PDB entry 6I54 | electron microscopy, 10.00 A resolution (very low resolution: no residue pairs are listed; an interface is given only as per-side residue counts) | chains A and B

== Chain A ==
Name: Nucleoprotein
Source organism: Influenza A virus (A/Wilson-Smith/1933(H1N1))
UniProt: Q1K9H2 (Q1K9H2_I33A0); numbering as in UniProt; present here: 21-72, 92-202, 213-396, 455-489
Sequence (382 residues; each row starts with the number of its first residue; note: 87 numbers in that range are skipped by the numbering (no residue carries them; nothing is unmodelled there)):
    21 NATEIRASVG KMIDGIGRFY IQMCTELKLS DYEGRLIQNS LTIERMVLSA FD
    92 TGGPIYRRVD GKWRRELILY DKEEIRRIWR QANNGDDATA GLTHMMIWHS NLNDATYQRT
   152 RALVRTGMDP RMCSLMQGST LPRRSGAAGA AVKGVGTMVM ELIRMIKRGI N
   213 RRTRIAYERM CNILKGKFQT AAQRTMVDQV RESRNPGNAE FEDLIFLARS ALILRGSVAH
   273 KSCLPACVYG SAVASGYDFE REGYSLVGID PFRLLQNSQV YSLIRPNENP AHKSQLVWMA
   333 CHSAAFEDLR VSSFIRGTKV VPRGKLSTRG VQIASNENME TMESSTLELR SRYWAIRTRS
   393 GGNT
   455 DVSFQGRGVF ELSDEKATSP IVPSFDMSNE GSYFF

== Chain B ==
Name: Influenza virus nucleoprotein
Source organism: Influenza A virus (A/Wilson-Smith/1933(H1N1))
Sequence (19 residues; each row starts with the number of its first residue):
   402 SSGQISIQPT FSVQRNLPF

== Interface between chain A and chain B ==
At this resolution (10 A) residue pairs are not listed: 44 residues of chain A and 19 of chain B lie at the interface.

== Overview ==
The interface between chain A and chain B involves 44 residues on one side and 19 on the other.
Here chain A is Nucleoprotein and chain B is Influenza virus nucleoprotein, both from Influenza A virus
(A/Wilson-Smith/1933(H1N1)). Entry 6I54 (Influenza A nucleoprotein docked into 3D helical structure of the
wild type ribonucleoprotein complex obtained using ...) was determined by electron microscopy, deposited
together with 6I7B, 6H9G, 6I7M and 6I85.
